8C7Y - chains A and B; structure by X-ray diffraction, 1.65 A resolution.

Chain A (and B):
Molecule: Serine/threonine-protein kinase B-raf
From: Homo sapiens
Notes: EC 2.7.11.1; chain B of this document is another copy of the same molecule, construct and numbering; everything in this record applies to it too
UniProtKB: P15056 (BRAF_HUMAN); residue numbers follow UniProt; this construct covers 444-721
Chain sequence (282 residues; each row starts with the number of its first residue):
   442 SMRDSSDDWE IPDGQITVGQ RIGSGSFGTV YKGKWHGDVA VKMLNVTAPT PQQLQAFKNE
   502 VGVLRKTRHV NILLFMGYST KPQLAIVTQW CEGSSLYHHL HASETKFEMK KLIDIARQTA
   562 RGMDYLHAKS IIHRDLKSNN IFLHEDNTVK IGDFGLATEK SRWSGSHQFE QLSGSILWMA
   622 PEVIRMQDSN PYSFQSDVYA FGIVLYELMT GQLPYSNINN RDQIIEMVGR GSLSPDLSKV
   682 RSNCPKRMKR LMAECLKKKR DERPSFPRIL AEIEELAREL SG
Not modelled in the structure: 442-447, 723 (chain B: 442-448, 600-614, 723)
Differences from the reference sequence: expression tag (442-443, 722-723); conflict Ala543 (Ile in P15056), Ser544 (Ile in P15056), Lys551 (Ile in P15056), Arg562 (Gln in P15056), Asn588 (Leu in P15056), Ser630 (Lys in P15056), Glu667 (Phe in P15056), Ser673 (Tyr in P15056), Arg688 (Ala in P15056), Ser706 (Leu in P15056), Arg709 (Gln in P15056), Glu713 (Ser in P15056), Glu716 (Leu in P15056), Glu720 (Ser in P15056); engineered mutation Glu600 (Val in P15056)
Residues lining bound ligands: TXV (N-[3-[(5-chloranyl-1H-pyrrolo[2,3-b]pyridin-3-yl)carbonyl]-2,4-bis(fluoranyl)phenyl]-3-(2-cyanopropan-2-yl)benzamide): Ile463, Val471, Ala481, Val482, Lys483, Glu501, Val504, Leu505, Leu514, Ile527, Thr529, Gln530, Trp531, Cys532, Leu567, Ile572, His574, Phe583, Ile592, Gly593, Asp594, Phe595, Leu597
Reported in the primary citation:
  - contacts within the chain: Lys483-Glu501 (salt bridge), Gln493-Glu600
  - binding site for TXV: Gln530, Cys532, Phe595

Chain A / chain B interface:
Residue-residue contacts - 57 pairs, chain A then chain B:
  Asp449(A) - Lys570(B)  hydrogen bond (backbone-side chain)
  Trp450(A) - Arg506(B)
  Trp450(A) - Lys507(B)
  Trp450(A) - Thr508(B)
  Trp450(A) - Arg509(B)
  Trp450(A) - Tyr566(B)
  Lys475(A) - Arg562(B)
  Lys475(A) - Glu715(B)  salt bridge
  Trp476(A) - Tyr566(B)  hydrophobic
  His477(A) - His510(B)  hydrogen bond (backbone-side chain)
  His477(A) - Arg562(B)
  His477(A) - Asp565(B)  salt bridge
  His477(A) - Tyr566(B)
  His477(A) - Ala569(B)
  Gly478(A) - Arg562(B)
  Asp479(A) - Arg562(B)  salt bridge
  Leu505(A) - Arg509(B)
  Arg506(A) - Trp450(B)
  Arg506(A) - Arg509(B)  hydrogen bond (backbone-side chain)
  Lys507(A) - Trp450(B)
  Thr508(A) - Trp450(B)
  Thr508(A) - Arg509(B)  hydrogen bond (backbone-side chain)
  Arg509(A) - Trp450(B)
  Arg509(A) - Leu505(B)
  Arg509(A) - Arg506(B)  hydrogen bond (side chain-backbone)
  Arg509(A) - Thr508(B)  hydrogen bond (side chain-backbone)
  Arg509(A) - Arg509(B)
  Arg509(A) - Leu515(B)
  Arg509(A) - Phe516(B)  hydrogen bond (side chain-backbone)
  Arg509(A) - Met517(B)
  His510(A) - His477(B)  hydrogen bond (side chain-backbone)
  His510(A) - Leu515(B)
  His510(A) - Met517(B)
  Val511(A) - Leu515(B)
  Val511(A) - Gln530(B)
  Leu515(A) - Arg509(B)
  Leu515(A) - His510(B)
  Leu515(A) - Val511(B)
  Leu515(A) - Leu515(B)  hydrophobic
  Phe516(A) - Arg509(B)  hydrogen bond (backbone-side chain)
  Met517(A) - Arg509(B)
  Met517(A) - His510(B)
  Gln530(A) - Val511(B)
  Arg562(A) - Lys475(B)
  Arg562(A) - His477(B)
  Arg562(A) - Gly478(B)
  Arg562(A) - Asp479(B)  salt bridge
  Asp565(A) - His477(B)  salt bridge
  Tyr566(A) - Trp450(B)
  Tyr566(A) - Trp476(B)  hydrophobic
  Ala569(A) - His477(B)
  Lys570(A) - Asp449(B)  hydrogen bond (side chain-backbone)
  Lys570(A) - Trp450(B)
  Glu586(A) - Asn588(B)  hydrogen bond
  Glu586(A) - Thr589(B)  hydrogen bond
  Asn588(A) - Glu586(B)
  Glu715(A) - Lys475(B)  salt bridge
Also at the interface, not in a pair above, chain A (27 interface residues in all): Leu711
Also at the interface, not in a pair above, chain B (28 interface residues in all): Leu711

Overview:
27 residues of chain A face 28 of chain B across their interface, with 12 hydrogen bonds and 6 salt bridges.
Among the polar pairs are Lys475(A)-Glu715(B), His477(A)-Asp565(B) and Asp479(A)-Arg562(B). The paper reports
a binding site for TXV at Gln530(A), Cys532(A) and Phe595(A); contacts within the chain involving Lys483(A),
Glu501(A) and Glu600(A) among others.
Chain A and chain B are both Serine/threonine-protein kinase B-raf (Homo sapiens); the structure, Crystal
structure of BRAF V600E in complex with a hybrid compound 6, was determined by X-ray diffraction together with
8C7X from the same study.
